Entry 3R2C (X-ray diffraction, 1.90 A resolution); this record covers chains A and R of the 3 polymer chains in the assembly.

== Chain A ==
Molecule: N utilization substance protein B
Source organism: Aquifex aeolicus
UniProt: O66530 (NUSB_AQUAE); numbering as in UniProt (aligned over 1-148)
Amino-acid sequence (148 residues; row label = number of the first residue in the row):
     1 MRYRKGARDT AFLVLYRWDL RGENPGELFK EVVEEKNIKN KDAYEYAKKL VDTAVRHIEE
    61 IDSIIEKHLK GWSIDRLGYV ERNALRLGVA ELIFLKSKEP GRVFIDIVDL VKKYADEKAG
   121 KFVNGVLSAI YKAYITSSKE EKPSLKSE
Unresolved in the structure: 139-148
Reported in the primary citation:
  - binding site for the 12-nt RNA strand (chain R): Gly78, Glu81, Lys118, Phe122, Ser128
  - mutagenesis - F122D: abolished binding to EcBoxA
  - mutagenesis - F122D: decreased growth in response to lambda growth

== Chain R ==
Molecule: 12-nt RNA strand
Sequence (12 nucleotides; each row starts with the number of its first residue):
     1 GGCUCCUUGG CA
Unresolved in the structure: 10-12

== How chain A and chain R interact ==
Contacting residue pairs - 47 pairs, chain A then chain R:
  Met1(A) - G1(R)  hydrogen bond to the base
  Arg2(A) - G1(R)  hydrogen bond to the sugar
  Arg2(A) - G2(R)  hydrogen bond to the base
  Lys5(A) - G1(R)  base contact
  Lys5(A) - G2(R)  hydrogen bond to the base
  Arg8(A) - G1(R)  hydrogen bond to the base
  His68(A) - U7(R)  hydrogen bond to the base
  Lys70(A) - U7(R)  hydrogen bond to the sugar
  Trp72(A) - U8(R)  base contact
  Leu77(A) - U8(R)  base contact
  Gly78(A) - U8(R)  hydrogen bond to the base
  Glu81(A) - U8(R)  hydrogen bond to the base
  Glu99(A) - G1(R)  base contact
  Glu99(A) - C3(R)  base contact
  Pro100(A) - C3(R)  base contact
  Gly101(A) - C3(R)  hydrogen bond to the base
  Gly101(A) - U4(R)  sugar contact
  Arg102(A) - G1(R)  hydrogen bond to the sugar
  Arg102(A) - C3(R)  base contact
  Phe104(A) - U4(R)  stacking on the base
  Ile105(A) - G2(R)  base contact
  Ile105(A) - C3(R)  sugar contact
  Ile105(A) - C5(R)  hydrogen bond to the base
  Asp106(A) - G1(R)  hydrogen bond to the base
  Asp106(A) - G2(R)  base contact
  Val108(A) - C5(R)  base contact
  Asp109(A) - G2(R)  hydrogen bond to the base
  Asp109(A) - C5(R)  hydrogen bond to the base
  Lys112(A) - C5(R)  hydrogen bond to the base
  Lys118(A) - U8(R)  phosphate contact
  Lys118(A) - G9(R)  salt bridge to the phosphate
  Ala119(A) - U8(R)  base contact
  Lys121(A) - C5(R)  hydrogen bond to the phosphate
  Lys121(A) - C6(R)  salt bridge to the phosphate
  Lys121(A) - U7(R)  sugar contact
  Phe122(A) - U7(R)  phosphate contact
  Phe122(A) - U8(R)  stacking on the base
  Asn124(A) - U4(R)  hydrogen bond to the sugar
  Asn124(A) - C5(R)  sugar contact
  Asn124(A) - C6(R)  hydrogen bond to the sugar
  Gly125(A) - C6(R)  sugar contact
  Gly125(A) - U7(R)  base contact
  Val126(A) - U7(R)  base contact
  Ser128(A) - U4(R)  hydrogen bond to the base
  Ser128(A) - C6(R)  hydrogen bond to the base
  Ala129(A) - U7(R)  base contact
  Lys132(A) - U4(R)  base contact
Other interface residues (no listed pair), chain A (34 interface residues in all): Arg4, Leu69, Gly120, Tyr131

== Overview ==
34 residues of chain A and 9 residues of chain R are in contact, with 21 hydrogen bonds, 2 salt bridges and 2
aromatic stacking contacts. Polar pairs include Met1(A)-G1(R), Arg2(A)-G2(R) and Lys5(A)-G2(R). The paper
reports a binding site for the 12-nt RNA strand (chain R) at Gly78(A), Glu81(A) and Lys118(A) among others;
F122D of chain A abolishes binding to EcBoxA.
Chain A is N utilization substance protein B (Aquifex aeolicus) and chain R is a 12-nt RNA strand; the
structure, Crystal Structure of Antitermination Factors NusB and NusE in complex with BoxA RNA, was determined
by X-ray diffraction together with 3R2D from the same study.
